Entry 8CTZ (X-ray diffraction, 2.32 A resolution); this record covers chain C.

== Chain C ==
Molecule: Ribonuclease H
Source organism: Alkalihalobacillus halodurans
Notes: EC 3.1.26.4
Reference sequence: Q9KEI9 (RNH1_BACHD); residues 59-196 here = UniProt positions 59-196
Amino-acid sequence (142 residues; each row starts with the number of its first residue):
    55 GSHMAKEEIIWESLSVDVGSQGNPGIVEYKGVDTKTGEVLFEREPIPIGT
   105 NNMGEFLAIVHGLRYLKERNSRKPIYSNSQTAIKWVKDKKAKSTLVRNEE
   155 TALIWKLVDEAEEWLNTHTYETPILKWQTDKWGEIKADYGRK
Unresolved in the structure: 55-61, 190-196
Sequence notes: expression tag (55-58); engineered mutation Asn132 (Asp in Q9KEI9)
Swiss-Prot annotation at these positions:
  - binding site (Mg(2+)): Asp71, Glu109, Asp192
  - mutagenesis: Glu109 (E109Q: Loss of activity), Glu188 (E188A: Strongly reduces activity; E188Q: No effect), Asp192 (D192N: Strongly reduced activity with manganese. Loss of activity with magnesium)
Ion coordination: Na+: Asp71, Glu188

== Overview ==
Asp71 and Glu188 coordinate Na+. From UniProt: 3 Mg2+-binding residues and 3 mutagenesis sites.
Chain C is Ribonuclease H (Alkalihalobacillus halodurans); the structure, 12-mer DNA structure of ExBIM &
O6Me-G bound to RNase-H, was determined by X-ray diffraction together with 8CTY and 8CU0 from the same study.
